Entry 4DR3 (X-ray diffraction, 3.35 A resolution); this record covers chains A and M of the 21 polymer chains in the assembly.

Chain A:
Molecule: 16S rRNA
From: Thermus thermophilus
Sequence (1522 nucleotides; each row starts with the number of its first residue; note: 42 numbers in that range are skipped by the numbering (no residue carries them; nothing is unmodelled there); a row labelled like 190A-190L holds insertion residues (190A, then the next letters in order); numbering starts at 0):
     0 UUUGUUGGAG AGUUUGAUCC UGGCUCAGGG UGAACGCUGG CGGCGUGCCU AAGACAUGCA
    60 AGUCGUGCGG G
    73 CCGCGGGGUU UU
    88 ACUCCG
    95 UGGUC
   101 AGCGGCGGAC GGGUGAGUAA CGCGUGGGU
  129A G
   130 ACCUACCCGG AAGAGGGGGA CAACCCGGGG AAACUCGGGC UAAUCCCCCA UGUGGACCCG
   190 C
190A-190L CCCUUGGGGUGU
   191 GUCCAAAGGG CUUU
   216 GCCCGCUUCC GGAUGGGCCC GCGUCCCAUC AGCUAGUUGG UGGGGUAAUG GCCCACCAAG
   276 GCGACGACGG GUAGCCGGUC UGAGAGGAUG GCCGGCCACA GGGGCACUGA GACACGGGCC
   336 CCACUCCUAC GGGAGGCAGC AGUUAGGAAU CUUCCGCAAU GGGCGCAAGC CUGACGGAGC
   396 GACGCCGCUU GGAGGAAGAA GCCCUUCGGG GUGUAAACUC CUGAA
   442 CCCGGGACGA AACCCCCGAC GA
   474 GGGGACUGAC GGUACCGGG
   494 GUAAUAGCGC CGGCCAACUC CGUGCCAGCA GCCGCGGUAA UACGGAGGGC GCGAGCGUUA
   554 CCCGGAUUCA CUGGGCGUAA AGGGCGUGUA GGCGGCCUGG GGCGUCCCAU GUGAAAGACC
   614 ACGGCUCAAC CGUGGGGGAG CGUGGGAUAC GCUCAGGCUA GACGGUGGGA GAGGGUGGUG
   674 GAAUUCCCGG AGUAGCGGUG AAAUGCGCAG AUACCGGGAG GAACGCCGAU GGCGAAGGCA
   734 GCCACCUGGU CCACCCGUGA CGCUGAGGCG CGAAAGCGUG GGGAGCAAAC CGGAUUAGAU
   794 ACCCGGGUAG UCCACGCCCU AAACGAUGCG CGCUAGGUCU CUGGGUCU
   848 CCUGGGGGCC GAAGCUAACG CGUUAAGCGC GCCGCCUGGG GAGUACGGCC GCAAGGCUGA
   908 AACUCAAAGG AAUUGACGGG GGCCCGCACA AGCGGUGGAG CAUGUGGUUU AAUUCGAAGX
   968 AACGCGAAGA ACCUUACCAG GCCUUGACAU GCUAGG
 1003A G
  1004 AACCCGGGUG AAAGCCUGGG GUGCCCC
1030A-1030D GCGA
  1031 GGGGAGCCCU AGCACAGGUG CUGCAUGGCC GUCGUCAGCU CGUGCCGUGA GGUGUUGGGU
  1091 UAAGUCCCGC AACGAGCGCA ACCCCCGCCG UUAGUUGCCA GCGGUUCGGC CGGGCACUCU
  1151 AACGGGACUG CCCGCGAAA
  1171 GCGGGAGGAA GGAGGGGACG ACGUCUGGUC AGCAUGGCCC UUACGGCCUG GGCGACACAC
  1231 GUGCUACAAU GCCCACUACA AAGCGAUGCC ACCCGGCAAC GGGGAGCUAA UCGCAAAAAG
  1291 GUGGGCCCAG UUCGGAUUGG GGUCUGCAAC CCGACCCCAU GAAGCCGGAA UCGCUAGUAA
  1351 UCGCGGAUCA G
 1361A C
  1362 CAUGCCGCGG UGAAUACGUU CCCGGGCCUU GUACACACXG CCXGUXACGC CAUGGGAGCG
  1422 GGCUCUACCC GAAGUCGCCG GG
  1446 AGCCUACGGG
  1459 CAGGCGCCGA GGGUAGGGCC CGUGACUGGG GCGAAGUCGU AACAAGGUAG CUGUACCGGA
  1519 AGGUGCGGCU GGAUCCACUC CUUUCU
Disordered / not traced: 0-4, 1534-1538
Modified positions: PSU (pseudouridine-5'-monophosphate) at position 516, 7MG (7N-methyl-8-hydroguanosine-5'-monophosphate) at position 527, M2G (N2-dimethylguanosine-5'-monophosphate) at position 966, 5MC (5-methylcytidine-5'-monophosphate) at position 967, 2MG (2N-methylguanosine-5'-monophosphate) at position 1207, 5MC (5-methylcytidine-5'-monophosphate) at position 1400, 4OC (4n,o2'-methylcytidine-5'-monophosphate) at position 1402, 5MC (5-methylcytidine-5'-monophosphate) at position 1404, 5MC (5-methylcytidine-5'-monophosphate) at position 1407, UR3 (3-methyluridine-5'-monophoshate) at position 1498, MA6 (6N-dimethyladenosine-5'-monophoshate) at position 1518, MA6 (6N-dimethyladenosine-5'-monophoshate) at position 1519, PSU (pseudouridine-5'-monophosphate) at position 1540, PSU (pseudouridine-5'-monophosphate) at position 1541
Differences from the reference sequence: conflict C1534 (A2157 in M26923.1), A1535 (C2158 in M26923.1)
Ion coordination: Mg2+ site 1 near U5 (its only coordinating residue here); Mg2+ site 2: G6 (shared with 1 residue of chain D); Mg2+ site 3 near G21 (its only coordinating residue here); Mg2+ site 4 near G22 (its only coordinating residue here); Mg2+ site 5: C48, G115; Mg2+ site 6 near A53 (its only coordinating residue here); Mg2+ site 7: A59, C386; Mg2+ site 8 near U62 (its only coordinating residue here); Mg2+ site 9 near U98 (its only coordinating residue here); Mg2+ site 10 near G107 (its only coordinating residue here); Mg2+ site 11 near G111 (its only coordinating residue here); Mg2+ site 12: G117, G289; 104 more Mg2+ sites not listed
Residues lining bound ligands: streptomycin (SRY): U14, C526, 7MG_527, C912, A913, A914, A915, C1490, G1491
What the authors report for this chain:
  - binding site for streptomycin: U14, C526, 7MG_527, A914, C1490, G1491
  - conformationally variable residues (helix shift, loop rearrangement): A1408, C1409, C1490 to UR3_1498, G1516 to G1520

Chain M:
Molecule: 30S ribosomal protein S13
From: Thermus thermophilus
UniProt: P80377 (RS13_THET8); residue numbers follow UniProt; this construct covers 1-126
Amino-acid sequence (126 residues; row label = number of the first residue in the row):
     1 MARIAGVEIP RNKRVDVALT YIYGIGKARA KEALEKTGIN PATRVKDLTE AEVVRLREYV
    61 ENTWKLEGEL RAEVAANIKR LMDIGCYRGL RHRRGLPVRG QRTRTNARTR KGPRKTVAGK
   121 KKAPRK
Disordered / not traced: 1, 120-126
Ion coordination: Mg2+: Thr20 (shared with U1330(A) of chain A)

Chain A / chain M interface:
Pairs across the interface (86; chain A residue first):
  G947(A) - Arg108(M)  phosphate contact
  G947(A) - Thr109(M)  hydrogen bond to the phosphate
  C948(A) - Asn106(M)  base contact
  C948(A) - Ala107(M)  phosphate contact
  C948(A) - Arg108(M)  hydrogen bond to the phosphate
  C948(A) - Thr109(M)  hydrogen bond to the phosphate
  A949(A) - Gln101(M)  phosphate contact
  A949(A) - Asn106(M)  hydrogen bond to the base
  U950(A) - Arg102(M)  salt bridge to the phosphate
  U950(A) - Thr105(M)  hydrogen bond to the base
  U950(A) - Asn106(M)  base contact
  G951(A) - Arg102(M)  salt bridge to the phosphate
  G951(A) - Thr105(M)  base contact
  U952(A) - Arg104(M)  base contact
  U952(A) - Thr105(M)  base contact
  G953(A) - Arg104(M)  salt bridge to the phosphate
  G954(A) - Arg104(M)  hydrogen bond to the base
  A1225(A) - Arg102(M)  phosphate contact
  A1225(A) - Thr103(M)  hydrogen bond to the phosphate
  A1225(A) - Arg104(M)  hydrogen bond to the phosphate
  C1226(A) - Arg91(M)  salt bridge to the phosphate
  C1226(A) - Leu96(M)  phosphate contact
  C1226(A) - Thr103(M)  hydrogen bond to the sugar
  C1226(A) - Arg104(M)  base contact
  C1226(A) - Lys111(M)  hydrogen bond to the sugar
  A1227(A) - Leu96(M)  phosphate contact
  A1227(A) - Lys111(M)  salt bridge to the phosphate
  A1227(A) - Lys115(M)  hydrogen bond to the sugar
  A1227(A) - Val117(M)  base contact
  C1228(A) - Arg104(M)  hydrogen bond to the base
  C1228(A) - Arg108(M)  salt bridge to the phosphate
  C1228(A) - Lys111(M)  salt bridge to the phosphate
  C1228(A) - Arg114(M)  phosphate contact
  C1228(A) - Lys115(M)  hydrogen bond to the phosphate
  C1228(A) - Thr116(M)  phosphate contact
  C1228(A) - Val117(M)  hydrogen bond to the sugar
  A1229(A) - Arg104(M)  base contact
  A1229(A) - Thr105(M)  base contact
  A1229(A) - Arg114(M)  salt bridge to the phosphate
  A1229(A) - Thr116(M)  hydrogen bond to the phosphate
  C1230(A) - Thr105(M)  base contact
  G1295(A) - Arg14(M)  sugar contact
  C1297(A) - Arg44(M)  salt bridge to the phosphate
  U1302(A) - Lys13(M)  phosphate contact
  U1302(A) - Arg14(M)  base contact
  U1302(A) - Val17(M)  phosphate contact
  U1302(A) - Tyr21(M)  hydrogen bond to the phosphate
  A1306(A) - Thr109(M)  hydrogen bond to the sugar
  U1307(A) - Gln101(M)  hydrogen bond to the phosphate
  U1307(A) - Thr109(M)  sugar contact
  U1307(A) - Arg110(M)  phosphate contact
  U1308(A) - His92(M)  hydrogen bond to the phosphate
  U1308(A) - Pro97(M)  phosphate contact
  U1308(A) - Val98(M)  hydrogen bond to the phosphate
  U1308(A) - Arg99(M)  hydrogen bond to the base
  U1308(A) - Gln101(M)  hydrogen bond to the phosphate
  U1308(A) - Arg110(M)  phosphate contact
  G1309(A) - Val74(M)  sugar contact
  G1309(A) - Asn77(M)  hydrogen bond to the phosphate
  G1309(A) - Ile78(M)  sugar contact
  G1309(A) - Arg88(M)  salt bridge to the phosphate
  G1309(A) - His92(M)  salt bridge to the phosphate
  G1309(A) - Val98(M)  phosphate contact
  G1309(A) - Arg99(M)  salt bridge to the phosphate
  G1310(A) - Asn77(M)  hydrogen bond to the phosphate
  G1310(A) - Arg80(M)  salt bridge to the phosphate
  G1310(A) - Leu81(M)  phosphate contact
  G1310(A) - Arg88(M)  salt bridge to the phosphate
  C1320(A) - Tyr87(M)  sugar contact
  C1321(A) - Tyr87(M)  sugar contact
  C1322(A) - Gly100(M)  sugar contact
  G1323(A) - Gly100(M)  phosphate contact
  C1328(A) - Ala28(M)  phosphate contact
  C1328(A) - Arg29(M)  hydrogen bond to the sugar
  A1329(A) - Tyr23(M)  phosphate contact
  A1329(A) - Gly24(M)  sugar contact
  A1329(A) - Ile25(M)  phosphate contact
  A1329(A) - Gly26(M)  hydrogen bond to the phosphate
  A1329(A) - Lys27(M)  phosphate contact
  A1329(A) - Ala28(M)  hydrogen bond to the phosphate
  A1329(A) - Arg29(M)  hydrogen bond to the phosphate
  U1330(A) - Ile22(M)  phosphate contact
  U1330(A) - Tyr23(M)  phosphate contact
  U1330(A) - Gly24(M)  phosphate contact
  U1330(A) - Ile25(M)  hydrogen bond to the phosphate
  U1330(A) - Gly26(M)  phosphate contact
Interface residues without a listed pair, chain A (33 interface residues in all): G1224, C1296, U1301, A1332
Interface residues without a listed pair, chain M (46 interface residues in all): Thr20, Leu70, Arg94, Pro113

Summary:
33 residues of chain A face 46 of chain M across their interface; the contacts include 29 hydrogen bonds and
14 salt bridges. Polar pairs include A949(A)-Asn106(M), U950(A)-Thr105(M) and G954(A)-Arg104(M). From the
paper: a binding site for streptomycin at U14(A), C526(A) and 7MG_527(A) among others; conformational
variability at A1408(A), C1409(A) and C1490(A) among others.
Chain A is 16S rRNA and chain M is 30S ribosomal protein S13, both from Thermus thermophilus; the structure,
Crystal structure of the Thermus thermophilus (HB8) 30S ribosomal subunit with streptomycin bound, was
determined by X-ray diffraction together with 4DR1, 4DR2, 4DR4, 4DR5, 4DR6 and 4DR7 from the same study.
